PDB entry 6RQF | electron microscopy, 3.58 A resolution | chains M and P of the 16 polymer chains in the assembly

[Chain M]
Protein: Cytochrome b6-f complex subunit 6
From: Spinacia oleracea
Reference sequence: Q9M3L0 (PETL_SPIOL); residue numbers follow UniProt; this construct covers 1-31
Sequence (31 residues; numbered 1 to 31; the number before each row is that of its first residue):
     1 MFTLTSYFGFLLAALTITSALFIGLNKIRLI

[Chain P]
Protein: Cytochrome b6-f complex subunit 8
From: Spinacia oleracea
Reference sequence: P61045 (PETN_SPIOL); residues 1-29 here = UniProt positions 1-29
Sequence (29 residues; numbered 1 to 29; the number before each row is that of its first residue):
     1 MDIVSLAWAALMVVFTFSLSLVVWGRSGL

[Chain M / chain P interface]
Contacting residue pairs (14; chain M residue first):
  Phe2(M) - Ser5(P)
  Thr3(M) - Ser5(P)
  Ser6(M) - Ala9(P)
  Tyr7(M) - Ala9(P)
  Tyr7(M) - Met12(P)  hydrophobic
  Tyr7(M) - Val13(P)
  Tyr7(M) - Thr16(P)
  Phe10(M) - Leu6(P)  hydrophobic
  Phe10(M) - Val13(P)  hydrophobic
  Leu11(M) - Val13(P)
  Leu11(M) - Thr16(P)
  Ala14(M) - Phe17(P)
  Thr18(M) - Phe17(P)
  Phe22(M) - Trp24(P)  hydrophobic
Also at the interface, not in a pair above, chain M (10 interface residues in all): Leu15
Also at the interface, not in a pair above, chain P (10 interface residues in all): Asp2, Ala10

[Overview]
Chain M and chain P each contribute 10 residues to their interface.
Chain M is Cytochrome b6-f complex subunit 6 and chain P is Cytochrome b6-f complex subunit 8, both from
Spinacia oleracea; the structure, 3.6 Angstrom cryo-EM structure of the dimeric cytochrome b6f complex from
Spinacia oleracea with natively bound ..., was determined by electron microscopy.
